PDB entry 9G3E | electron microscopy, 3.14 A resolution | chains A and D of the 4 polymer chains in the assembly

[Chain A]
Name: Peptide antibiotic transporter SbmA
Source organism: Escherichia coli
UniProtKB: P0AFY6 (SBMA_ECOLI); residue numbers follow UniProt; this construct covers 2-406
Chain sequence (426 residues; each row starts with the number of its first residue; numbering starts at 0):
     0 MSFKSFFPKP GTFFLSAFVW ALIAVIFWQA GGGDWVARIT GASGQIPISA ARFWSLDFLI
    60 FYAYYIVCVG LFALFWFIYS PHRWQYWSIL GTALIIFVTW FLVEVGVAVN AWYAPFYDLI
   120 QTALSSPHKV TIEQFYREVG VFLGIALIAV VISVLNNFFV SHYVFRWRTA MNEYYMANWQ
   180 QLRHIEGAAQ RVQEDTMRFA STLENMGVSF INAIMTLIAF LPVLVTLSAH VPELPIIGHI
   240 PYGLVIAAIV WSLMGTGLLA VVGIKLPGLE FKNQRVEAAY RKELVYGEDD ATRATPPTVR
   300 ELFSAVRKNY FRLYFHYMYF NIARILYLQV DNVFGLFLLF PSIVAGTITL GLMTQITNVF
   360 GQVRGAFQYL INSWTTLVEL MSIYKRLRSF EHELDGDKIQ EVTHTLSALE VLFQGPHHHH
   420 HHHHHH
Disordered / not traced: 0-1, 395-425
Differences from the reference sequence: initiating methionine (0); expression tag (1, 407-425)
Small-molecule neighbours: phosphatidylglycerol (PGT; (1S)-2-{[{[(2R)-2,3-dihydroxypropyl]oxy}(hydroxy)phosphoryl]oxy}-1-[(palmitoyloxy)methyl]ethyl stearate): Phe12, Ala16, Phe17, Trp19, Ala20, Ala23, Val24, Trp27, Gln28, Asp56, Phe57, Phe60, Tyr63, Tyr64, Cys67, Val68, Phe71, Ile88, Thr91, Ala92, Ile95, Trp99, Glu103, Ile210, Met214

[Chain D]
Name: Sybody 2
Source organism: synthetic construct
Notes: antibody fragment or engineered binder
Chain sequence (146 residues; numbered 1 to 146; the number before each row is that of its first residue):
     1 MAGSSSQVQL VESGGGLVQA GGSLRLSCAA SGFPVIANVM YWYRQAPGKE REWVAAIDSS
    61 GEYAYYADSV KGRFTISRDN AKNTVYLQMN SLKPEDTAVY YCYVKVGSHY WGQGTQVTVS
   121 AGRAGEQRLI SEEDLNSAVD HHHHHH
Disordered / not traced: 1-6, 122-146
Disulfide bonds: Cys28-Cys102

[Interface between chain A and chain D]
Pairs across the interface (8):
  Ser124(A) - Glu50(D)
  Ser125(A) - Glu50(D)
  Pro126(A) - Tyr43(D)  hydrophobic
  Pro126(A) - Arg51(D)
  His127(A) - Tyr43(D)  hydrogen bond
  His127(A) - Tyr103(D)
  His127(A) - His109(D)
  His127(A) - Trp111(D)

[Summary]
Chain A and chain D form an interface of 4 and 6 residues respectively, with 1 hydrogen bond. Its one
hydrogen-bonded contact is His127(A)-Tyr43(D). Ligands of chain A: phosphatidylglycerol.
Chain A is Peptide antibiotic transporter SbmA (Escherichia coli) and chain D is Sybody 2 (synthetic
construct); the structure, Cryo-EM structure of SbmA in the inward-facing-wide conformation bound to 2
sybodies, was determined by electron microscopy.
